6AOD - chains A and B of the 3 polymer chains in the assembly; structure by X-ray diffraction, 1.80 A resolution.

== Chain A ==
Protein: FXIa Antibody FAB Light Chain
Source organism: Homo sapiens
Notes: antibody fragment or engineered binder
Chain sequence (214 residues; numbered 1 to 214; the number before each row is that of its first residue):
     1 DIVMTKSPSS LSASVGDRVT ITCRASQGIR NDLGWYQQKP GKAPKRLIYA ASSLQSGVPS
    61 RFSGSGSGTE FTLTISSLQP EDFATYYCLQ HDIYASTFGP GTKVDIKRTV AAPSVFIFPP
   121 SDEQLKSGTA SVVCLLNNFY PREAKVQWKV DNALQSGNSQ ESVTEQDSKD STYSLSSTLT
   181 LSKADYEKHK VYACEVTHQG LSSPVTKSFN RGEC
Disordered / not traced: 1-7
Cystine bridges: C23-C88, C134-C194
What the authors report for this chain:
  - contacts within the chain: I29-F71 (hydrophobic contact), L33-F71 (hydrophobic contact)
  - binding site for sulfate ion: Y36, R46, H91

== Chain B ==
Protein: FXIa Antibody FAB Heavy Chain
Source organism: Homo sapiens
Notes: antibody fragment or engineered binder
Chain sequence (229 residues; each row starts with the number of its first residue):
     1 EVQLVQSGAE VKKPGASVKV SCKASGYTFT GYYMHWVRQA PGQGLEWMGW IDPDEGDTNY
    61 AQKFQGRVTM TRDTSISTAY MELSRLRSDD TAVYYCARLA SGFRDYWGQG TLVTVSSAST
   121 KGPSVFPLAP SSKSTSGGTA ALGCLVKDYF PEPVTVSWNS GALTSGVHTF PAVLQSSGLY
   181 SLSSVVTVPS SSLGTQTYIC NVNHKPSNTK VDKKVEPKSC GGSHHHHHH
Disordered / not traced: 131-137, 219-229
Cystine bridges: C22-C96, C144-C200
What the authors report for this chain:
  - binding site for sulfate ion: H35

== Chain A / chain B interface ==
Residue-residue contacts - 68 pairs, chain A then chain B:
  Y36(A) - L99(B)
  Y36(A) - D105(B)
  Y36(A) - W107(B)  hydrophobic
  Q38(A) - Q39(B)  hydrogen bond
  Q38(A) - L45(B)
  K42(A) - Y95(B)
  A43(A) - Y95(B)  hydrophobic
  A43(A) - W107(B)  hydrophobic
  P44(A) - L45(B)  hydrophobic
  P44(A) - W107(B)  hydrogen bond (backbone-side chain)
  K45(A) - D105(B)
  R46(A) - L99(B)  hydrogen bond (side chain-backbone)
  R46(A) - A100(B)  hydrogen bond (side chain-backbone)
  R46(A) - F103(B)  hydrogen bond (side chain-backbone)
  R46(A) - R104(B)
  R46(A) - D105(B)  hydrogen bond (backbone-side chain)
  Y49(A) - S101(B)
  Y49(A) - G102(B)
  Y49(A) - F103(B)
  Q55(A) - F103(B)
  Q55(A) - R104(B)
  Q55(A) - D105(B)  hydrogen bond
  S56(A) - R104(B)  hydrogen bond
  G57(A) - R104(B)
  Y87(A) - Q39(B)  hydrogen bond
  Y87(A) - Q43(B)
  Y87(A) - G44(B)
  Y87(A) - L45(B)
  L89(A) - L99(B)  hydrophobic
  Y94(A) - N59(B)  hydrogen bond (backbone-side chain)
  S96(A) - W47(B)
  F98(A) - V37(B)  hydrophobic
  F98(A) - L45(B)
  F98(A) - W47(B)
  F116(A) - A141(B)  hydrophobic
  F118(A) - L128(B)  hydrophobic
  F118(A) - A129(B)
  F118(A) - A141(B)
  S121(A) - F126(B)
  S121(A) - P127(B)
  E123(A) - V125(B)
  E123(A) - F126(B)
  E123(A) - K213(B)  salt bridge
  Q124(A) - F126(B)
  Q124(A) - K147(B)
  S131(A) - L145(B)
  S131(A) - K147(B)  hydrogen bond
  V133(A) - L128(B)  hydrophobic
  L135(A) - A141(B)  hydrophobic
  L135(A) - F170(B)  hydrophobic
  L135(A) - V185(B)  hydrophobic
  N137(A) - H168(B)
  N137(A) - T187(B)
  N138(A) - H168(B)  hydrogen bond
  Q160(A) - V173(B)
  Q160(A) - L174(B)  hydrogen bond (side chain-backbone)
  Q160(A) - Q175(B)
  E161(A) - V173(B)
  S162(A) - F170(B)
  S162(A) - P171(B)  hydrogen bond (side chain-backbone)
  V163(A) - P171(B)
  T164(A) - F170(B)
  D167(A) - H168(B)
  S174(A) - H168(B)  hydrogen bond
  S174(A) - F170(B)
  L175(A) - F170(B)
  S176(A) - F170(B)
  S176(A) - S183(B)
Also at the interface, not in a pair above, chain A (44 interface residues in all): D32, A50, H91, A95, S127, T129, K169, T180, E213
Also at the interface, not in a pair above, chain B (42 interface residues in all): H35, E46, G108, T139, L142, S165, T169, K218

== Summary ==
The interface between chain A and chain B involves 44 residues on one side and 42 on the other; the contacts
include 15 hydrogen bonds and 1 salt bridge. Among the polar pairs are E123(A)-K213(B), Q38(A)-Q39(B) and
P44(A)-W107(B). The paper reports a binding site for sulfate ion at Y36(A), R46(A) and H35(B) among others;
contacts within the chain involving I29(A), F71(A) and L33(A).
Chain A is FXIa Antibody FAB Light Chain and chain B is FXIa Antibody FAB Heavy Chain, both from Homo sapiens;
the structure, FXIa antibody complex, was determined by X-ray diffraction.
